PDB entry 5XN0 | X-ray diffraction, 2.60 A resolution | chains A and E of the 3 polymer chains in the assembly

# Chain A
Molecule: Pol protein
From: Human immunodeficiency virus 1
UniProtKB: D3XFN7 (D3XFN7_9HIV1); residues 1-555 here correspond to UniProt positions 100-654 (UniProt number = residue number + 99)
Sequence (557 residues; row label = number of the first residue in the row; numbers below 1 keep their minus sign (Met-1 is residue -1)):
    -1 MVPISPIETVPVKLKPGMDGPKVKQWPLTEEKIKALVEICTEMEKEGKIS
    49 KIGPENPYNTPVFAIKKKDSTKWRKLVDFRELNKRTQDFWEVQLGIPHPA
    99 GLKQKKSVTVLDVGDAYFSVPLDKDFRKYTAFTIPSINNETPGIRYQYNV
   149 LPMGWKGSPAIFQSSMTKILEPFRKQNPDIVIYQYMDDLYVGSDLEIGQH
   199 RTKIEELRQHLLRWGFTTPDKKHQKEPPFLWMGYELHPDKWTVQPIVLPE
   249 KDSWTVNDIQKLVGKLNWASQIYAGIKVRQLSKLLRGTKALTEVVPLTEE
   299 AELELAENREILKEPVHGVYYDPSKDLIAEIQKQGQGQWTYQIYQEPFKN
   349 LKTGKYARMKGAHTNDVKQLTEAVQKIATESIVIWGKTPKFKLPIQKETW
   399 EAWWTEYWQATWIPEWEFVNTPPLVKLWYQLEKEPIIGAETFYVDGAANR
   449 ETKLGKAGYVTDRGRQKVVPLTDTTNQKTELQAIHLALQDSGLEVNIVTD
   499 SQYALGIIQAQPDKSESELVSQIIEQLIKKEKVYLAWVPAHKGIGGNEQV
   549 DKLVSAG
Not modelled in the structure: -1 to 2, 554-555
Sequence notes: expression tag (-1 to 0); engineered mutation Met151 (Gln250 in D3XFN7), Ser162 (Cys261 in D3XFN7), Ser280 (Cys379 in D3XFN7)
From the paper describing this entry:
  - conformationally variable residues: Met151
  - mutagenesis - Q151M: unchanged catalytic activity
  - mutagenesis - Q151M/F160L: abolished growth
  - mutagenesis - G112S/D113A/Q151M: decreased growth

# Chain E
Molecule: 38-MER DNA aptamer
Sequence (38 nucleotides; each row starts with the number of its first residue; numbers below 1 keep their minus sign (DT-4 is residue -4)):
    -4 TAATCGCCCCCCTTCGGTGCTTTGCACCGAAGGGGGGC
Not modelled in the structure: -4 to -2
Modified residues: OMC (o2'-methylycytidine-5'-monophosphate) at position 2; OMC (o2'-methylycytidine-5'-monophosphate) at position 4

# How chain A and chain E interact
Pairs across the interface (71; chain A residue first):
  Trp24(A) - DT-1(E)  base contact
  Phe61(A) - DT-1(E)  stacking on the base
  Ile63(A) - DT-1(E)  phosphate contact
  Leu74(A) - DT-1(E)  phosphate contact
  Asp76(A) - DT-1(E)  sugar contact
  Asp76(A) - DC0(E)  sugar contact
  Arg78(A) - DT-1(E)  hydrogen bond to the phosphate
  Arg78(A) - DC0(E)  sugar contact
  Asn81(A) - DG1(E)  sugar contact
  Glu89(A) - OMC_2(E)  hydrogen bond to the sugar
  Glu89(A) - DC3(E)  phosphate contact
  Gln91(A) - OMC_2(E)  base contact
  Gln91(A) - DC3(E)  sugar contact
  Leu92(A) - OMC_4(E)  sugar contact
  Gly93(A) - OMC_4(E)  sugar contact
  Ile94(A) - DC3(E)  base contact
  Ile94(A) - OMC_4(E)  sugar contact
  Ile94(A) - DG31(E)  base contact
  Tyr115(A) - DG1(E)  hydrogen bond to the base
  Gly152(A) - DG1(E)  sugar contact
  Trp153(A) - DG1(E)  sugar contact
  Lys154(A) - DG1(E)  phosphate contact
  Lys154(A) - OMC_2(E)  sugar contact
  Pro157(A) - DG1(E)  base contact
  Pro157(A) - OMC_2(E)  sugar contact
  Gln161(A) - OMC_2(E)  base contact
  Tyr183(A) - DC3(E)  hydrogen bond to the base
  Tyr183(A) - DG32(E)  hydrogen bond to the base
  Tyr183(A) - DC33(E)  sugar contact
  Met184(A) - DC33(E)  sugar contact
  Asp185(A) - DC33(E)  phosphate contact
  Met230(A) - DG32(E)  phosphate contact
  Met230(A) - DC33(E)  phosphate contact
  Gly231(A) - DG32(E)  phosphate contact
  Asn255(A) - DG28(E)  phosphate contact
  Asn255(A) - DG29(E)  hydrogen bond to the phosphate
  Gln258(A) - DG28(E)  sugar contact
  Gln258(A) - DG29(E)  sugar contact
  Lys259(A) - DG29(E)  phosphate contact
  Lys259(A) - DG30(E)  phosphate contact
  Gly262(A) - DG30(E)  sugar contact
  Lys263(A) - DG30(E)  sugar contact
  Lys263(A) - DG31(E)  salt bridge to the phosphate
  Asn265(A) - DC6(E)  sugar contact
  Trp266(A) - DG31(E)  sugar contact
  Val276(A) - DC7(E)  phosphate contact
  Ser280(A) - DC7(E)  phosphate contact
  Ser280(A) - DT8(E)  phosphate contact
  Arg284(A) - DT8(E)  salt bridge to the phosphate
  Arg284(A) - DT9(E)  phosphate contact
  Gly285(A) - DT9(E)  hydrogen bond to the phosphate
  Lys353(A) - DC6(E)  hydrogen bond to the phosphate
  Lys353(A) - DC7(E)  salt bridge to the phosphate
  Ala355(A) - DC7(E)  phosphate contact
  Arg356(A) - DC7(E)  phosphate contact
  Gly359(A) - DC22(E)  phosphate contact
  Ala360(A) - DC22(E)  phosphate contact
  His361(A) - DA21(E)  salt bridge to the phosphate
  Lys374(A) - DC5(E)  phosphate contact
  Lys374(A) - DC6(E)  salt bridge to the phosphate
  Arg448(A) - DT18(E)  hydrogen bond to the base
  Thr473(A) - DG19(E)  phosphate contact
  Thr473(A) - DC20(E)  hydrogen bond to the phosphate
  Asn474(A) - DT18(E)  phosphate contact
  Gln475(A) - DT17(E)  phosphate contact
  Gln475(A) - DT18(E)  hydrogen bond to the phosphate
  Gln475(A) - DC20(E)  sugar contact
  Lys476(A) - DC20(E)  phosphate contact
  Tyr501(A) - DC20(E)  hydrogen bond to the phosphate
  Tyr501(A) - DA21(E)  hydrogen bond to the phosphate
  Ile505(A) - DA21(E)  phosphate contact
Also at the interface, not in a pair above, chain A (57 interface residues in all): Arg72, Val75, Asp110, Met151, Asp186, Val261, Lys281, Leu283, Leu289

# In short
Chain A and chain E form an interface of 57 and 23 residues respectively, with 13 hydrogen bonds, 5 salt
bridges and 1 aromatic stacking contact. Among the polar pairs are Tyr115(A)-DG1(E), Tyr183(A)-DC3(E) and
Tyr183(A)-DG32(E). The paper reports that Q151M/F160L of chain A abolish growth; conformational variability at
Met151(A); 3 substitutions were tested in all.
Chain A is Pol protein (Human immunodeficiency virus 1) and chain E is 38-MER DNA aptamer; the structure,
HIV-1 reverse transcriptase Q151M:DNA binary complex, was determined by X-ray diffraction together with 5XN1
and 5XN2 from the same study.
